PDB entry 3MG7 | X-ray diffraction, 2.78 A resolution | chains N and 1 of the 28 polymer chains in the assembly

# Chain N
Protein: Proteasome component PRE3
From: Saccharomyces cerevisiae
Notes: EC 3.4.25.1
UniProt: P38624 (PSB6_YEAST); the construct lacks a stretch of the UniProt sequence and is renumbered around it, so the offset changes along the chain: 1-70 = UniProt 20-89; 72-92 = UniProt 90-110; 94-105 = UniProt 111-122; 106-181 = UniProt 125-200; 1 more segments
Amino-acid sequence (196 residues; each row starts with the number of its first residue; note: 3 numbers in that range are skipped by the numbering (no residue carries them; nothing is unmodelled there); a row labelled like 105A-105B holds insertion residues (105A, then the next letters in order)):
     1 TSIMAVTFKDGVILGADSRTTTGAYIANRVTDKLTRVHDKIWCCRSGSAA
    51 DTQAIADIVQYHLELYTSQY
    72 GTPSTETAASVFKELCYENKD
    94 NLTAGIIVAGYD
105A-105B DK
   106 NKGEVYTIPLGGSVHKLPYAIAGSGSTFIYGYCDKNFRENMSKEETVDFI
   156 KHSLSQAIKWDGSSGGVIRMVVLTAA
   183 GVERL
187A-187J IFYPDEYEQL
Ion coordination: Mg2+: Ile163, Asp166, Ser169
UniProt features mapped onto this chain:
  - active site: Thr1 (Nucleophile)

# Chain 1
Protein: Proteasome component PRE4
From: Saccharomyces cerevisiae
Notes: EC 3.4.25.1
UniProt: P30657 (PSB4_YEAST); the construct lacks a stretch of the UniProt sequence and is renumbered around it, so the offset changes along the chain: -41 to -1 = UniProt 1-41; 1-70 = UniProt 42-111; 73-92 = UniProt 119-138; 93-105 = UniProt 141-153; 3 more segments
Amino-acid sequence (266 residues; each row starts with the number of its first residue; note: 4 numbers in that range are skipped by the numbering (no residue carries them; nothing is unmodelled there); a row labelled like 70A-70C holds insertion residues (70A, then the next letters in order); numbers below 1 keep their minus sign (Met-41 is residue -41)):
   -41 MNHDPFSWGRPADSTYGAYNTQIANAGASPMVNTQQPIVTG
     1 TSVISMKYDNGVIIAADNLGSYGSLLRFNGVERLIPVGDNTVVGISGDIS
    51 DMQHIERLLKDLVTENAYDN
70A-70C PLA
    71 DA
72A-72B EE
    73 ALEPSYIFEYLATVMYQRRS
92A-92B KM
    93 NPLWNAIIVAGVQ
105A-105B SN
   106 GDQFLRYVNLLGVTYSSPTLATGFGAHMANPLLRKV
141A-141G VDRESDI
   144 PKTTVQVAEEAIVNAMRVLYYRDARSSRNFSLAIIDKN
  181A T
   183 GLTFKKNLQVENMKWDFAKDIKGYGTQKI
Disordered / not traced: -41 to -9

# Chain N / chain 1 interface
Pairs across the interface (63):
  Thr21(N) with Ala167(1)
  Ala24(N) with Phe129(1); Arg165(1); Asp166(1); Ala167(1), hydrogen bond (backbone-backbone); Arg168(1)
  Tyr25(N) with Phe129(1); Arg165(1)
  Ile26(N) with Tyr164(1); Arg165(1), hydrogen bond (backbone-backbone); Asp166(1); Ala167(1)
  Ala27(N) with Arg165(1), hydrogen bond (backbone-side chain)
  Arg29(N) with Tyr164(1); Arg165(1); Lys196(1), hydrogen bond (side chain-backbone); Trp197(1); Phe199(1)
  Val30(N) with Phe199(1), hydrophobic; Ala200(1), hydrophobic; Ile203(1)
  Asp32(N) with Ile203(1); Lys204(1); Gly205(1), hydrogen bond (side chain-backbone); Gln209(1), hydrogen bond
  Leu34(N) with Gln209(1), hydrogen bond (backbone-side chain)
  Thr35(N) with Tyr206(1); Gln209(1)
  Arg36(N) with Gln209(1), hydrogen bond (backbone-side chain); Ile211(1)
  Trp42(N) with Gln209(1); Ile211(1), hydrophobic
  Arg45(N) with Tyr206(1)
  Gln53(N) with Tyr206(1), hydrogen bond (backbone-side chain)
  Ala56(N) with Tyr206(1)
  Asp57(N) with Tyr206(1), hydrogen bond
  Phe133(N) with Leu25(1), hydrophobic
  Lys164(N) with Leu26(1)
  Trp165(N) with Ser24(1); Leu25(1); Leu26(1), hydrogen bond (backbone-backbone); Arg27(1)
  Asp166(N) with Ser24(1)
  Gly167(N) with Ser24(1), hydrogen bond (backbone-backbone); Leu26(1); Ala167(1); Arg168(1)
  Gly171(N) with Trp197(1)
  Val172(N) with Trp197(1), hydrophobic
  Arg174(N) with Ala200(1), hydrogen bond (side chain-backbone); Ile203(1), hydrogen bond (side chain-backbone)
  Arg186(N) with Lys204(1); Gln209(1); Ile211(1), hydrogen bond (side chain-backbone)
  Ile187A(N) with Ala200(1), hydrophobic; Lys201(1)
  Tyr187C(N) with Trp197(1); Asp198(1); Lys201(1)
  Pro187D(N) with Trp197(1)
  Asp187E(N) with Arg171(1), salt bridge
  Glu187H(N) with Tyr163(1), hydrogen bond; Arg171(1), salt bridge
Other interface residues (no listed pair), chain N (36 interface residues in all): Arg19, Gly23, Asn28, Ile163, Ser168, Val184
Other interface residues (no listed pair), chain 1 (26 interface residues in all): Met133, Met195

# Overview
The interface between chain N and chain 1 involves 36 residues on one side and 26 on the other, with 16
hydrogen bonds and 2 salt bridges. Among the polar pairs are Glu187H(N)-Arg171(1), Asp187E(N)-Arg171(1) and
Ala27(N)-Arg165(1). UniProt lists active-site residue Thr1(N) on chain N.
Chain N is Proteasome component PRE3 and chain 1 is Proteasome component PRE4, both from Saccharomyces
cerevisiae; the structure, Structure of yeast 20S open-gate proteasome with Compound 8, was determined by
X-ray diffraction together with 3MG0, 3MG6, 3MG8 and 3MG4 from the same study.
